Entry 9CHQ (electron microscopy, 3.00 A resolution); this record covers chains A and B of the 4 polymer chains in the assembly.

[Chain A (and B)]
Name: Potassium voltage-gated channel subfamily H member 2
Organism: Homo sapiens
Notes: chain B of this document is another copy of the same molecule, construct and numbering; everything in this record applies to it too
UniProt: Q12809 (KCNH2_HUMAN); aligned to UniProt positions 1-784 over residues 241-1024 (the alignment contains insertions or deletions, so no single offset holds)
Chain sequence (784 residues; numbered 241 to 1024; the number before each row is that of its first residue):
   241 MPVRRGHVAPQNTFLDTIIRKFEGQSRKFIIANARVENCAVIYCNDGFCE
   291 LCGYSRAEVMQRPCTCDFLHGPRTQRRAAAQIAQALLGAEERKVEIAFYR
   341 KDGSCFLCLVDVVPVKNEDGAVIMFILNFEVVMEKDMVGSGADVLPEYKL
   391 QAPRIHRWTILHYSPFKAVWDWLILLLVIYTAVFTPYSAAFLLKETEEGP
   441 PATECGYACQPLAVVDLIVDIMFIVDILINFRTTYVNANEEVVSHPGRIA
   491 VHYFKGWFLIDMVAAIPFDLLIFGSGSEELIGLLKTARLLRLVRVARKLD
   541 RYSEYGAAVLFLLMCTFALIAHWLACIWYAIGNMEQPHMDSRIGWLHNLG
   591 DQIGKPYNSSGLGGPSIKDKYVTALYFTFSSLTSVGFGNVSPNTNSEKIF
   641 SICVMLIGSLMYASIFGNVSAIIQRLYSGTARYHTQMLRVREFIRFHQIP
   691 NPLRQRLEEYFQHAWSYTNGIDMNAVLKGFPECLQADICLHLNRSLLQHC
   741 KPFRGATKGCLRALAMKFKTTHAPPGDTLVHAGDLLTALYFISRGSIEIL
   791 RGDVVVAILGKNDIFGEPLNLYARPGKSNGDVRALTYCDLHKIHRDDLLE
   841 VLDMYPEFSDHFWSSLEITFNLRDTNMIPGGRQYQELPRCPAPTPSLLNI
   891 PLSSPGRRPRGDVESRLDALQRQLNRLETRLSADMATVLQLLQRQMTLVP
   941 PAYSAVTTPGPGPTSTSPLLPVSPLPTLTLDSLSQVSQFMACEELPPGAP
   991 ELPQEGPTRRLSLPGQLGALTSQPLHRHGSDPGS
Not modelled in the structure: 241-397, 435-448, 478-480, 514-515, 710-1024
What the authors report for this chain:
  - conformationally variable residues (side-chain flip): Tyr-616, Ser-620, Ser-624, Val-625, Gly-626, Phe-627
  - contacts within the chain: Tyr-616/Asn-629, Ser-620/Val-625
  - self-association interface (contacts with another copy of this molecule); pairs are residue here / residue on that copy: Phe-627/Phe-617 (hydrophobic contact)

[How chain A and chain B interact]
Residue-residue contacts - 43 pairs, chain A then chain B:
  Met-554(A) / Leu-646(B)  hydrophobic
  Met-554(A) / Leu-650(B)  hydrophobic
  Phe-557(A) / Leu-646(B)  hydrophobic
  Phe-557(A) / Ser-649(B)
  Leu-589(A) / Lys-638(B)
  Gln-592(A) / Ile-583(B)
  Ile-593(A) / Ile-583(B)
  Ile-593(A) / Asn-633(B)
  Asp-609(A) / Asn-635(B)  hydrogen bond
  Val-612(A) / Asn-635(B)
  Val-612(A) / Lys-638(B)
  Thr-613(A) / Lys-638(B)  hydrogen bond
  Tyr-616(A) / Pro-632(B)  hydrophobic
  Tyr-616(A) / Ile-642(B)
  Tyr-616(A) / Met-645(B)
  Phe-619(A) / Ile-642(B)  hydrophobic
  Phe-619(A) / Met-645(B)
  Phe-619(A) / Leu-646(B)  hydrophobic
  Ser-620(A) / Met-645(B)  hydrogen bond (backbone-side chain)
  Thr-623(A) / Ser-624(B)
  Thr-623(A) / Met-645(B)
  Ser-624(A) / Ser-624(B)
  Val-625(A) / Ser-624(B)
  Val-625(A) / Gly-626(B)
  Val-625(A) / Met-645(B)  hydrophobic
  Gly-626(A) / Gly-626(B)
  Phe-627(A) / Phe-617(B)  hydrophobic
  Phe-627(A) / Ser-621(B)
  Phe-627(A) / Gly-628(B)
  Phe-627(A) / Ser-631(B)
  Asn-629(A) / Ser-631(B)
  Asn-629(A) / Pro-632(B)  hydrogen bond (side chain-backbone)
  Asn-629(A) / Asn-633(B)  hydrogen bond
  Tyr-652(A) / Ser-649(B)
  Phe-656(A) / Ser-649(B)
  Val-659(A) / Leu-650(B)  hydrophobic
  Ser-660(A) / Ala-653(B)  hydrogen bond (side chain-backbone)
  Ala-671(A) / Arg-665(B)
  His-674(A) / Ser-543(B)
  Thr-675(A) / Arg-665(B)  hydrogen bond
  Arg-681(A) / Glu-544(B)  salt bridge
  Glu-682(A) / Asn-709(B)  hydrogen bond
  Phe-686(A) / Tyr-707(B)
Also at the interface, not in a pair above, chain A (32 interface residues in all): Gly-594, Lys-608, Leu-615, Ile-663, Leu-678
Also at the interface, not in a pair above, chain B (29 interface residues in all): Ser-620, Val-625, Val-630, Ile-639, Ser-641, Ser-654, Thr-708
The authors on this interface:
  - residue pairs: Phe-627(A)/Phe-617(B) (hydrophobic contact)

[Summary]
The interface between chain A and chain B involves 32 residues on one side and 29 on the other, with 8
hydrogen bonds and 1 salt bridge. Polar pairs include Arg-681(A)/Glu-544(B), Asp-609(A)/Asn-635(B) and
Thr-613(A)/Lys-638(B). The authors report a hydrophobic contact between Phe-627(A) and Phe-617(B). The paper
reports conformational variability at Tyr-616(A), Ser-620(A) and Ser-624(A) among others; a self-association
interface involving Phe-627(A).
Both chains are Potassium voltage-gated channel subfamily H member 2 (Homo sapiens). Entry 9CHQ (Cryo-EM
structure of the human ether-a-go-go related K+ channel (hERG) in 3 mM K+) was determined by electron
microscopy together with 9CHP, 9CHR and 9CHS from the same study.
